PDB entry 1XIK | X-ray diffraction, 1.70 A resolution | chains A and B

# Chain A (and B)
Molecule: Protein R2 of ribonucleotide reductase
Source organism: Escherichia coli
Notes: EC 1.17.4.1; fragment: beta chain; chain B of this document is another copy of the same molecule, construct and numbering; everything in this record applies to it too
UniProt: P69924 (RIR2_ECOLI); residue numbers follow UniProt; this construct covers 1-375
Amino-acid sequence (375 residues; row label = number of the first residue in the row):
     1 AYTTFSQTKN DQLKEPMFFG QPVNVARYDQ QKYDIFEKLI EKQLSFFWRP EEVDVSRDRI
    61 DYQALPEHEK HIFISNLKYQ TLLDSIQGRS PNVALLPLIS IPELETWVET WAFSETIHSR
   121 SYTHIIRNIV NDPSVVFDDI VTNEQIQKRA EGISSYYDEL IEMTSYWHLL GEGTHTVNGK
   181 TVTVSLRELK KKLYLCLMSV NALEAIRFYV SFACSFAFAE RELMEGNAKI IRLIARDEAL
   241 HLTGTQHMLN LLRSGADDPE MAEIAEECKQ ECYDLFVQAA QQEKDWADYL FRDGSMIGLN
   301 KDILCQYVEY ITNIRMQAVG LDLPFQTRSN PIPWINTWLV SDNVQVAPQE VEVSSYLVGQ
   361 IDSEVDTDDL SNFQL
Unresolved in the structure: 341-375 (chain B: 342-375)
Metal / ion sites: Fe2+ site 1: D84, E115, H118, E238; Fe2+ site 2: E115, E204, E238, H241; Hg2+ site 1: Y194, C272; Hg2+ site 2 near C196 (its only coordinating residue here); Hg2+ site 3: V210, C214; Hg2+ site 4 near C214 (its only coordinating residue here); Hg2+ site 5: C268, C272
From the paper describing this entry:
  - Fe2+ coordination: D84, E115, H118, E204, E238, H241
  - conformationally variable residues (side-chain flip): D84, E204, E238
  - contacts within the chain: R149-W286, Q80-S211 (hydrogen bond), F208-S211 (hydrogen bond)
  - binding site for Fe2+: F208, I234 (proposed by the authors, not directly observed)
  - catalytic residues: Y122 (citing earlier work)
  - contacts within the chain: W48-D237 (hydrogen bond), H118-D237 (hydrogen bond) (citing earlier work)

# Chain A / chain B interface
Pairs across the interface - 131 pairs, chain A then chain B:
  Y2(A) - R89(B)
  Y2(A) - V93(B)  hydrophobic
  Y2(A) - D158(B)
  Y2(A) - I161(B)  hydrophobic
  T3(A) - D158(B)  hydrogen bond
  T4(A) - R89(B)  hydrogen bond (backbone-side chain)
  T4(A) - S90(B)
  T4(A) - S154(B)
  T4(A) - Y157(B)
  T4(A) - D158(B)  hydrogen bond (backbone-side chain)
  T4(A) - I161(B)
  F5(A) - I86(B)  hydrophobic
  S6(A) - V141(B)
  Q7(A) - V141(B)
  Q7(A) - Q147(B)  hydrogen bond
  T8(A) - V141(B)
  K9(A) - D138(B)
  K9(A) - V141(B)
  K9(A) - T142(B)
  V23(A) - R89(B)  hydrogen bond (backbone-side chain)
  N24(A) - S85(B)
  N24(A) - R89(B)  hydrogen bond (backbone-side chain)
  N24(A) - V141(B)
  V25(A) - S85(B)
  V25(A) - F137(B)  hydrophobic
  V25(A) - V141(B)  hydrophobic
  A26(A) - S85(B)  hydrogen bond (backbone-side chain)
  A26(A) - S119(B)
  R27(A) - T123(B)
  R27(A) - S134(B)  hydrogen bond
  R27(A) - F137(B)
  R27(A) - D138(B)  salt bridge
  Y28(A) - S119(B)
  Y28(A) - R120(B)
  Y28(A) - T123(B)  hydrogen bond (backbone-side chain)
  D29(A) - T123(B)
  D29(A) - P133(B)
  D29(A) - F137(B)
  E37(A) - R120(B)  salt bridge
  I40(A) - R120(B)
  L44(A) - F47(B)
  L44(A) - R49(B)  hydrogen bond (backbone-side chain)
  L44(A) - F113(B)  hydrophobic
  L44(A) - I117(B)  hydrophobic
  L44(A) - R120(B)
  S45(A) - R49(B)
  F47(A) - L44(B)
  F47(A) - F47(B)  hydrophobic
  F47(A) - R49(B)
  R49(A) - E41(B)  hydrogen bond (side chain-backbone)
  R49(A) - L44(B)
  R49(A) - S45(B)
  T81(A) - V25(B)
  L82(A) - F5(B)  hydrophobic
  S85(A) - N24(B)
  S85(A) - V25(B)
  S85(A) - A26(B)  hydrogen bond (side chain-backbone)
  I86(A) - F5(B)  hydrophobic
  G88(A) - E109(B)
  R89(A) - Y2(B)
  R89(A) - T4(B)  hydrogen bond (side chain-backbone)
  R89(A) - V23(B)  hydrogen bond (side chain-backbone)
  R89(A) - N24(B)  hydrogen bond (side chain-backbone)
  R89(A) - E105(B)  salt bridge
  R89(A) - E109(B)
  S90(A) - T4(B)
  N92(A) - N92(B)
  N92(A) - L96(B)
  N92(A) - E109(B)  hydrogen bond
  V93(A) - Y2(B)
  V93(A) - L96(B)  hydrophobic
  L96(A) - N92(B)
  L96(A) - V93(B)  hydrophobic
  E105(A) - R89(B)  salt bridge
  E109(A) - G88(B)
  E109(A) - R89(B)
  E109(A) - N92(B)  hydrogen bond
  E109(A) - T116(B)
  F113(A) - L44(B)  hydrophobic
  F113(A) - T110(B)
  F113(A) - F113(B)  hydrophobic
  T116(A) - E109(B)
  I117(A) - L44(B)  hydrophobic
  S119(A) - A26(B)
  S119(A) - Y28(B)
  R120(A) - Y28(B)
  R120(A) - E37(B)  salt bridge
  R120(A) - I40(B)
  R120(A) - E41(B)
  R120(A) - L44(B)
  T123(A) - R27(B)
  T123(A) - Y28(B)  hydrogen bond (side chain-backbone)
  T123(A) - D29(B)
  P133(A) - D29(B)
  S134(A) - R27(B)  hydrogen bond
  F137(A) - V25(B)  hydrophobic
  F137(A) - R27(B)
  F137(A) - D29(B)
  D138(A) - K9(B)  hydrogen bond (backbone-side chain)
  V141(A) - S6(B)
  V141(A) - Q7(B)
  V141(A) - T8(B)
  V141(A) - N24(B)
  V141(A) - V25(B)  hydrophobic
  T142(A) - K9(B)  hydrogen bond
  Q147(A) - Q7(B)
  S154(A) - T4(B)  hydrogen bond (backbone-side chain)
  S154(A) - F5(B)
  Y157(A) - T4(B)
  D158(A) - Y2(B)
  D158(A) - T3(B)  hydrogen bond
  D158(A) - T4(B)  hydrogen bond
  I161(A) - Y2(B)  hydrophobic
  I161(A) - T4(B)
  E162(A) - L169(B)
  S165(A) - S165(B)
  S165(A) - L169(B)
  Y166(A) - L169(B)  hydrophobic
  L169(A) - E162(B)
  L169(A) - S165(B)
  L169(A) - Y166(B)  hydrophobic
  L169(A) - L169(B)  hydrophobic
  L170(A) - V177(B)  hydrophobic
  H175(A) - N178(B)
  T176(A) - T176(B)
  T176(A) - V177(B)
  T176(A) - N178(B)  hydrogen bond (backbone-backbone)
  V177(A) - L170(B)  hydrophobic
  V177(A) - T176(B)
  N178(A) - H175(B)
  N178(A) - T176(B)  hydrogen bond (backbone-backbone)
Interface residues without a listed pair, chain A (67 interface residues in all): Q30, E41, P97, T106, T110, A112, I140, G179
Interface residues without a listed pair, chain B (65 interface residues in all): Q30, T81, L82, T106, R127, I140

# Overview
67 residues of chain A face 65 of chain B across their interface; the contacts include 26 hydrogen bonds and 5
salt bridges. Polar pairs include R27(A)-D138(B), E37(A)-R120(B) and R89(A)-E105(B). From the paper: the
catalytic residue Y122(A); a binding site for Fe2+ at F208(A) and I234(A).
Both chains are Protein R2 of ribonucleotide reductase (Escherichia coli). Entry 1XIK
(Ribonucleoside-diphosphate reductase 1 beta chain) was determined by X-ray diffraction together with 1PFR
from the same study.
